5ZSB - chains B and D of the 4 polymer chains in the assembly; structure by X-ray diffraction, 2.70 A resolution.

# Chain B
Molecule: Toll-like receptor 7
Organism: Macaca mulatta
UniProtKB: B3Y653 (B3Y653_MACMU); numbering as in UniProt (aligned over 27-839)
Chain sequence (823 residues; numbered 23 to 845; the number before each row is that of its first residue):
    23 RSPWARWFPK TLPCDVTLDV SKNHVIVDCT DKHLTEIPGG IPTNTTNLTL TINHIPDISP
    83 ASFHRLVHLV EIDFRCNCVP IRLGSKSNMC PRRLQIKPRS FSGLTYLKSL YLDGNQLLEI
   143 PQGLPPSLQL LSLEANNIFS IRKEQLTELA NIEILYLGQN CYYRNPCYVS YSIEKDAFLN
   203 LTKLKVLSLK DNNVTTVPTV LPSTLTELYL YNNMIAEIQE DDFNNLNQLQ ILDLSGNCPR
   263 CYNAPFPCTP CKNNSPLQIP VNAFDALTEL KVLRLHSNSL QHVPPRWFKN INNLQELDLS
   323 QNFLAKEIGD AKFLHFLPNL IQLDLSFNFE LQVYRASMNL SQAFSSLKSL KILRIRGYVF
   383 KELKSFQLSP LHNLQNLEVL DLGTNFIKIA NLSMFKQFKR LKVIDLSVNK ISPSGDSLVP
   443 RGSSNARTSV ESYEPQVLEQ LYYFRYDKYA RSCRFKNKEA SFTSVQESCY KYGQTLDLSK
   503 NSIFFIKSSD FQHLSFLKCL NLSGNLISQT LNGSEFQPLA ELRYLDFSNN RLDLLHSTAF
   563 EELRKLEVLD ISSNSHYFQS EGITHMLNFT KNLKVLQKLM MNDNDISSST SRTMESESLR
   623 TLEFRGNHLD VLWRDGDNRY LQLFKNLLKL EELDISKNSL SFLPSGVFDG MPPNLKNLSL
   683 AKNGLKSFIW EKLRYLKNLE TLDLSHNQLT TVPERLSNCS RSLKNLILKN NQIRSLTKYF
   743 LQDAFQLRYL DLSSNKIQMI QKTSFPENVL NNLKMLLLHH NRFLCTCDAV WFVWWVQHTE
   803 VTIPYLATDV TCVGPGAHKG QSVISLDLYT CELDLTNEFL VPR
Unresolved in the structure: 23-26, 436-458, 478-489, 836-845
Construct notes: expression tag (23-26, 840-845); engineered mutation Gln167 (Asn in B3Y653), Gln389 (Asn in B3Y653), Gln488 (Asn in B3Y653), Gln799 (Asn in B3Y653)
Cystine bridges: Cys36-Cys51, Cys98-Cys475, Cys100-Cys112, Cys183-Cys189, Cys260-Cys273, Cys263-Cys270, Cys491-Cys521, Cys787-Cys814, Cys789-Cys833
Covalently attached groups: N-acetylglucosamine (NAG) linked to Asn69, Asn215, Asn361, Asn413, Asn523, Asn534, Asn590, Asn679, Asn720
Ligand contacts:
  - IMDQ (IDQ; 1-[[4-(aminomethyl)phenyl]methyl]-2-butyl-imidazo[4,5-c]quinolin-4-amine), molecule 1: Tyr264, Asn265, Phe349, Phe351, Gln354, Val355, Tyr356, Val381, Phe408
  - IMDQ (IDQ), molecule 2: Thr532, Asp555, Leu557, Gly584, Ile585, Thr586

# Chain D
Molecule: 6-nt RNA strand
Sequence (6 nucleotides; numbered -1 to 4; the number before each row is that of its first residue; numbers below 1 keep their minus sign (A-1 is residue -1)):
    -1 AAUUAA
Unresolved in the structure: -1 to 0

# Chain B / chain D interface
Pairs across the interface - 29 pairs, chain B then chain D:
  Ile74(B) with U1(D), base contact
  His76(B) with U1(D), hydrogen bond to the base
  Arg97(B) with U2(D), hydrogen bond to the base
  Cys98(B) with U1(D), base contact; U2(D), base contact
  Val101(B) with U1(D), base contact
  Leu105(B) with U1(D), sugar contact; U2(D), phosphate contact; A3(D), phosphate contact
  Gly106(B) with U1(D), sugar contact
  Ser107(B) with U1(D), sugar contact
  Asp135(B) with U2(D), base contact
  Glu156(B) with U2(D), hydrogen bond to the base
  Ala157(B) with U2(D), base contact
  Gln181(B) with U2(D), hydrogen bond to the sugar
  Tyr184(B) with U2(D), hydrogen bond to the phosphate; A3(D), hydrogen bond to the phosphate
  Arg186(B) with A3(D), salt bridge to the phosphate
  Arg467(B) with A3(D), hydrogen bond to the phosphate; A4(D), salt bridge to the phosphate
  Tyr468(B) with A4(D), hydrogen bond to the phosphate
  Asp469(B) with A4(D), hydrogen bond to the phosphate
  Ala472(B) with U2(D), sugar contact; A3(D), sugar contact
  Arg473(B) with U2(D), hydrogen bond to the sugar
  Ser474(B) with U2(D), phosphate contact; A3(D), base contact
  Cys475(B) with U1(D), hydrogen bond to the phosphate; U2(D), hydrogen bond to the phosphate
Interface residues without a listed pair, chain B (23 interface residues in all): Asn110, Lys470

# Overview
The interface between chain B and chain D involves 23 residues on one side and 4 on the other, with 12
hydrogen bonds and 2 salt bridges. Polar contacts include His76(B)-U1(D), Arg97(B)-U2(D) and Glu156(B)-U2(D).
Bound to chain B: IMDQ.
Here chain B is Toll-like receptor 7 (Macaca mulatta) and chain D is a 6-nt RNA strand. Entry 5ZSB (Crystal
structure of monkey TLR7 in complex with IMDQ and AAUUAA) was determined by X-ray diffraction, deposited
together with 5ZSA, 5ZSC, 5ZSD, 5ZSE, 5ZSL, 5ZSM and 5ZSN.
